Entry 7VAI (electron microscopy, 3.10 A resolution); this record covers chains I and J of the 12 polymer chains in the assembly.

Chain I:
Name: V-type ATP synthase subunit G
Source organism: Thermus thermophilus HB8
Reference sequence: Q5SIT5 (Q5SIT5_THET8); residues 1-120 here = UniProt positions 1-120
Amino-acid sequence (120 residues; numbered 1 to 120; the number before each row is that of its first residue):
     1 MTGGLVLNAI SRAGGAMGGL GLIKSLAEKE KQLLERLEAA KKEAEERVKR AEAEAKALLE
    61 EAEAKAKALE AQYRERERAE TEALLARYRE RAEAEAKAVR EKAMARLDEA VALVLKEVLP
Disordered / not traced: 1-80

Chain J:
Name: V-type ATP synthase subunit E
Source organism: Thermus thermophilus HB8
Reference sequence: P74901 (VATE_THET8); numbering as in UniProt (aligned over 1-188)
Amino-acid sequence (188 residues; each row starts with the number of its first residue):
     1 MSKLEAILSQ EVEAEIQALL QEAEAKAEAV KREAEEKAKA LLQARERALE AQYRAALRRA
    61 ESAGELLVAT ARTQARGEVL EEVRRRVREA LEALPQKPEW PEVVRKLALE ALEALPGAKA
   121 LVANPEDLPH LEALARERGV ELQAEPALRL GVRAVGAEGK TQVENSLLAR LDRAWDALSS
   181 KVAQALWG
Disordered / not traced: 1-60, 188

Interface between chain I and chain J:
Pairs across the interface (17):
  Leu85(I) with Leu67(J)
  Tyr88(I) with Gly64(J)
  Ala92(I) with Val68(J), hydrophobic; Ala71(J), hydrophobic
  Val99(I) with Trp187(J)
  Ala103(I) with Leu186(J), hydrophobic
  Arg106(I) with Ala185(J), hydrogen bond (side chain-backbone); Trp187(J)
  Val111(I) with Val83(J), hydrophobic
  Leu113(I) with Leu178(J), hydrophobic; Lys181(J); Val182(J), hydrophobic
  Val114(I) with Val87(J), hydrophobic; Val182(J), hydrophobic
  Leu115(I) with Val87(J), hydrophobic
  Glu117(I) with Leu178(J)
  Val118(I) with Arg170(J), hydrogen bond (backbone-side chain)
Also at the interface, not in a pair above, chain I (17 interface residues in all): Ala96, Arg100, Lys102, Leu107, Pro120
Also at the interface, not in a pair above, chain J (21 interface residues in all): Ala75, Glu78, Val79, Arg86, Val103, Leu167, Leu171, Trp175

In short:
17 residues of chain I face 21 of chain J across their interface; the contacts include 2 hydrogen bonds. Among
the polar pairs are Arg106(I)-Ala185(J) and Val118(I)-Arg170(J).
Here chain I is V-type ATP synthase subunit G and chain J is V-type ATP synthase subunit E, both from Thermus
thermophilus HB8. Entry 7VAI (V1EG of V/A-ATPase from Thermus thermophilus, state1-1) was determined by
electron microscopy together with 7VAJ, 7VAK, 7VAL, 7VAM, 7VAN, 7VAO and 11 further entries from the same
study.
